9ERX - chains A and F of the 5 polymer chains in the assembly; structure by electron microscopy, 2.90 A resolution.

# Chain A
Protein: Guanine nucleotide-binding protein G(i) subunit alpha-1
Organism: Homo sapiens
Reference sequence: P63096 (GNAI1_HUMAN); numbering as in UniProt (aligned over 2-354)
Amino-acid sequence (353 residues; numbered 2 to 354; the number before each row is that of its first residue):
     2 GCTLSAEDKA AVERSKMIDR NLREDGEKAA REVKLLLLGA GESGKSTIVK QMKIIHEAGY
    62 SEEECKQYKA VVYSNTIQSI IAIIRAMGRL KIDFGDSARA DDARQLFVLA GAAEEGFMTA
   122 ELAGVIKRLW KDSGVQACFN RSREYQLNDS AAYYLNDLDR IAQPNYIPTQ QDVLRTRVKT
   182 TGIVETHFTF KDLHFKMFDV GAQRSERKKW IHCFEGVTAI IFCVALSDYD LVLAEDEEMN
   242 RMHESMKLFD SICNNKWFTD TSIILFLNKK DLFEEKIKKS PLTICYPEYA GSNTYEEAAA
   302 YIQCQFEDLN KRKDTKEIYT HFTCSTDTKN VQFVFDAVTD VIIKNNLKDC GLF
Disordered / not traced: 2, 55-180
Differences from the reference sequence: conflict Ala203 (Gly in P63096), Ser326 (Ala in P63096)
Swiss-Prot annotation at these positions:
  - region: Lys35 to Thr48 (G1 motif), Asp173 to Thr181 (G2 motif), Phe196 to Gly202, Gln204, Arg205 (G3 motif), Ile265 to Asp272 (G4 motif), Thr324, Cys325, Thr327 to Thr329 (G5 motif)
  - binding site (GTP): Glu43 to Thr48, Ser151, Leu175 to Thr181, Asp200 to Gly202, Gln204, Asn269 to Asp272
  - binding site (Mg(2+)): Ser47, Thr181
  - modified residue: Arg178 (ADP-ribosylarginine), Gln204 (Deamidated glutamine), Cys351 (ADP-ribosylcysteine)
  - lipidation: Gly2 (N-myristoyl glycine), Cys3 (S-palmitoyl cysteine)
  - natural variant: Gly40 (G40C: In NEDHISB; G40R: In NEDHISB), Gly45 (G45D: In NEDHISB), Thr48 (T48I: In NEDHISB; T48K: In NEDHISB), Gln52 (Q52P: In NEDHISB), Ser75 (deletion: In NEDHISB; uncertain significance), Gln172 (deletion: In NEDHISB), Asp173 (D173V: In NEDHISB), Glu186 to Phe189 (deletion: In NEDHISB; uncertain significance), Cys224 (C224Y: In NEDHISB), Lys270 (K270N: In NEDHISB; K270R: In NEDHISB), Asp272 (D272G: In NEDHISB), Val332 (V332E: In NEDHISB; uncertain significance)
  - mutagenesis: Gly42 (G42R: Abolishes switch to an activated conformation and dissociation from beta and gamma subunits upon GTP binding. Abolishes interaction with RGS family members), Glu116 (E116L: Enhances interaction (inactive GDP-bound) with RGS14), Gln147 (Q147L: Enhances interaction (inactive GDP-bound) with RGS14), Glu245 (E245L: Enhances interaction (inactive GDP-bound) with RGS14)

# Chain F
Protein: Antibody ScFv16 Fab fragment
Organism: Mus musculus
Notes: antibody fragment or engineered binder
Amino-acid sequence (307 residues; each row starts with the number of its first residue; numbers below 1 keep their minus sign (Met-37 is residue -37)):
   -37 MLLVNQSHQG FNKEHTSKMV SAIVLYVLLA AAAHSAFADV QLVESGGGLV QPGGSRKLSC
    23 SASGFAFSSF GMHWVRQAPE KGLEWVAYIS SGSGTIYYAD TVKGRFTISR DDPKNTLFLQ
    83 MTSLRSEDTA MYYCVRSIYY YGSSPFDFWG QGTTLTVSSG GGGSGGGGSG GGGSDIVMTQ
   143 ATSSVPVTPG ESVSISCRSS KSLLHSNGNT YLYWFLQRPG QSPQLLIYRM SNLASGVPDR
   203 FSGSGSGTAF TLTISRLEAE DVGVYYCMQH LEYPLTFGAG TKLELKAAAL EVLFQGPGSH
   263 HHHHHHH
Disordered / not traced: -37 to 1, 123-134, 249-269
Cystine bridges: Cys22-Cys96, Cys159-Cys229

# Interface between chain A and chain F
Pairs across the interface (24):
  Thr4(A) - His167(F)
  Leu5(A) - His167(F)
  Ser6(A) - His167(F)  hydrogen bond
  Ser6(A) - Leu233(F)  hydrogen bond (side chain-backbone)
  Ser6(A) - Glu234(F)
  Ala7(A) - Leu233(F)  hydrogen bond (backbone-backbone)
  Ala7(A) - Glu234(F)
  Ala7(A) - Tyr235(F)  hydrophobic
  Glu8(A) - Tyr101(F)
  Glu8(A) - Pro107(F)
  Glu8(A) - Tyr173(F)
  Glu8(A) - Tyr175(F)  hydrogen bond
  Glu8(A) - Arg191(F)  salt bridge
  Asp9(A) - Asn169(F)  hydrogen bond
  Asp9(A) - Tyr173(F)  hydrogen bond
  Lys10(A) - Tyr59(F)  hydrogen bond
  Ala11(A) - Tyr101(F)  hydrophobic
  Ala12(A) - Tyr101(F)
  Glu14(A) - Ser52(F)  hydrogen bond
  Glu14(A) - Gly56(F)
  Glu14(A) - Thr57(F)  hydrogen bond
  Arg15(A) - Tyr101(F)
  Arg15(A) - Tyr102(F)
  Met18(A) - Ser53(F)  hydrogen bond
Other interface residues (no listed pair), chain F (22 interface residues in all): Ser31, Tyr50, Gly54, Ile100, Ser168, His232

# Summary
12 residues of chain A face 22 of chain F across their interface, with 10 hydrogen bonds and 1 salt bridge.
Polar pairs include Glu8(A)-Arg191(F), Ser6(A)-His167(F) and Ser6(A)-Leu233(F). From UniProt: 22 GTP-binding
residues, Mg2+-binding residues Ser47(A) and Thr181(A) and 4 mutagenesis sites on chain A.
Chain A is Guanine nucleotide-binding protein G(i) subunit alpha-1 (Homo sapiens) and chain F is Antibody
ScFv16 Fab fragment (Mus musculus); the structure, Structural basis of D9-THC analog activity at the
Cannabinoid 1 receptor, was determined by electron microscopy.
